Entry 8D49 (electron microscopy, 3.20 A resolution); this record covers chains A and B.

Chain A:
Protein: OrfB_Zn_ribbon domain-containing protein
Source organism: Sulfuricurvum sp. PC08-66
UniProt: A0A0C2W1L1 (A0A0C2W1L1_9PROT); residue numbers follow UniProt; this construct covers 1-1232
Chain sequence (1232 residues; each row starts with the number of its first residue):
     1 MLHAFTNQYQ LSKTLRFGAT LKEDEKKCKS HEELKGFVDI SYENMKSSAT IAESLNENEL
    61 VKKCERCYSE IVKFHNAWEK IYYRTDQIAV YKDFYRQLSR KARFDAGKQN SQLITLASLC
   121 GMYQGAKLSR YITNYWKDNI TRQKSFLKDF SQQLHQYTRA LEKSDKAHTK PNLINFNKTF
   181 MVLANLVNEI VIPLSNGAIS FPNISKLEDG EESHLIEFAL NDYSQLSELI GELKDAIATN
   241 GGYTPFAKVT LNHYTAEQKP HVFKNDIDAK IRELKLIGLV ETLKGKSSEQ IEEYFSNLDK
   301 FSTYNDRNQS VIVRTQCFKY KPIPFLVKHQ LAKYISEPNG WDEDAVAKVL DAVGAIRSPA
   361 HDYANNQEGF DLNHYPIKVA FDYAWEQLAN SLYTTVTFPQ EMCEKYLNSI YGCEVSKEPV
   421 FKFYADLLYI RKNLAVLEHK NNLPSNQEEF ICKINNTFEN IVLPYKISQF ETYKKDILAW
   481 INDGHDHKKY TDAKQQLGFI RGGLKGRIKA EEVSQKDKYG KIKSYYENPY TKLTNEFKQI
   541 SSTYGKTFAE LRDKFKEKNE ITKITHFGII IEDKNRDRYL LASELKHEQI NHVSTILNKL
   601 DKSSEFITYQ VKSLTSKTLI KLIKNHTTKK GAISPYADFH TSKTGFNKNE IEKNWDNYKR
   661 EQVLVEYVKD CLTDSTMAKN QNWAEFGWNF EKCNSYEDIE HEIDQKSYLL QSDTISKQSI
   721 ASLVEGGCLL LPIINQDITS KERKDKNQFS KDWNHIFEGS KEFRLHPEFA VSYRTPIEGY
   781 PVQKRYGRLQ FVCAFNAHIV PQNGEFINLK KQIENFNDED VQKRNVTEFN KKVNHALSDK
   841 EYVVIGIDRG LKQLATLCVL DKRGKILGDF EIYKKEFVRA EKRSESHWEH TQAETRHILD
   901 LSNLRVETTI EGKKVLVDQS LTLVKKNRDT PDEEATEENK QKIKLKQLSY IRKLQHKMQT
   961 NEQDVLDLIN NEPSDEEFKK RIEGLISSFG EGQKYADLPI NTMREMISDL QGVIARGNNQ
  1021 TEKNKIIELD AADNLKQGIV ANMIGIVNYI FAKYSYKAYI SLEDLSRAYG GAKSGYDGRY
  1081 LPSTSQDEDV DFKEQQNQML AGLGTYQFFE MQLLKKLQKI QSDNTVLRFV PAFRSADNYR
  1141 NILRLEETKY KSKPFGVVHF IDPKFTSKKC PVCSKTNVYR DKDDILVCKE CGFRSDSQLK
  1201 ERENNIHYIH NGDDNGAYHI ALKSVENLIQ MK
Not modelled in the structure: 1-4, 482-486, 507-529, 616-705, 1174-1211
Reported in the primary citation:
  - catalytic residues: Asp848, Glu1063, Asp1213
  - mutagenesis - Y465A, Y1080A: decreased catalytic activity on dsDNA
  - mutagenesis - Y465A, Y1080A: unchanged catalytic activity on ssRNA
  - mutagenesis - Y465A, Y1080A: unchanged catalytic activity on ssDNA
  - mutagenesis - Y1069A, F1092A: abolished catalytic activity on ssRNase
  - mutagenesis - Y1069A, F1092A: abolished catalytic activity on dsDNase
  - mutagenesis - Y1069A: unchanged catalytic activity on ssDNase
  - mutagenesis - F1092A: abolished catalytic activity on ssDNase
  - mutagenesis - Y465A: decreased catalytic activity on supercoiled plasmid

Chain B:
Molecule: 26-nt RNA strand
Sequence (26 nucleotides; row label = number of the first residue in the row; note: 10 numbers in that range are skipped by the numbering (no residue carries them; nothing is unmodelled there)):
     4 AUUUCUACUA UUGUAGAUC
    33 UUUUUUU

Interface between chain A and chain B:
Contacting residue pairs - 121 pairs, chain A then chain B:
  Thr14(A) - C22(B)  sugar contact
  Arg16(A) - U6(B)  base contact
  Arg16(A) - C22(B)  hydrogen bond to the base
  Phe17(A) - U6(B)  sugar contact
  Gly18(A) - U6(B)  hydrogen bond to the sugar
  Lys22(A) - A4(B)  hydrogen bond to the phosphate
  Lys22(A) - U5(B)  salt bridge to the phosphate
  Glu25(A) - U15(B)  hydrogen bond to the base
  Lys26(A) - A4(B)  base contact
  Lys26(A) - U15(B)  salt bridge to the phosphate
  Lys27(A) - U15(B)  hydrogen bond to the base
  Lys27(A) - G16(B)  phosphate contact
  Cys28(A) - U15(B)  hydrogen bond to the phosphate
  Cys28(A) - G16(B)  hydrogen bond to the phosphate
  Lys92(A) - U35(B)  salt bridge to the phosphate
  Arg96(A) - U34(B)  salt bridge to the phosphate
  Lys108(A) - U34(B)  hydrogen bond to the base
  Lys108(A) - U35(B)  hydrogen bond to the base
  Gln109(A) - U35(B)  base contact
  Asn110(A) - U35(B)  base contact
  Gln112(A) - U35(B)  hydrogen bond to the phosphate
  Gln112(A) - U36(B)  hydrogen bond to the phosphate
  Lys206(A) - U39(B)  salt bridge to the phosphate
  Tyr243(A) - U7(B)  sugar contact
  Lys319(A) - U37(B)  salt bridge to the phosphate
  Lys378(A) - U37(B)  phosphate contact
  Lys378(A) - U38(B)  salt bridge to the phosphate
  Gln495(A) - U39(B)  hydrogen bond to the sugar
  Gly498(A) - U39(B)  sugar contact
  Phe499(A) - U39(B)  base contact
  Arg501(A) - U39(B)  phosphate contact
  Gly502(A) - U38(B)  hydrogen bond to the sugar
  Gly503(A) - U38(B)  sugar contact
  Tyr530(A) - U37(B)  hydrogen bond to the sugar
  Thr534(A) - U36(B)  base contact
  Thr534(A) - U37(B)  sugar contact
  Phe537(A) - U36(B)  phosphate contact
  Phe537(A) - U37(B)  phosphate contact
  Lys538(A) - U36(B)  sugar contact
  Ser541(A) - U35(B)  phosphate contact
  Ser541(A) - U36(B)  sugar contact
  Ser542(A) - U34(B)  sugar contact
  Ser542(A) - U35(B)  sugar contact
  Gly545(A) - U34(B)  phosphate contact
  Gly545(A) - U35(B)  phosphate contact
  Lys546(A) - U34(B)  sugar contact
  Ala549(A) - U33(B)  sugar contact
  Ala549(A) - U34(B)  sugar contact
  Arg552(A) - U33(B)  hydrogen bond to the phosphate
  Arg552(A) - U34(B)  salt bridge to the phosphate
  Asn735(A) - U6(B)  base contact
  Gln736(A) - A4(B)  sugar contact
  Gln736(A) - U5(B)  sugar contact
  Gln736(A) - U6(B)  hydrogen bond to the phosphate
  Gln736(A) - G16(B)  base contact
  Thr739(A) - G16(B)  phosphate contact
  Ser740(A) - G16(B)  phosphate contact
  Lys741(A) - U15(B)  sugar contact
  Lys741(A) - G16(B)  hydrogen bond to the phosphate
  Lys746(A) - U17(B)  salt bridge to the phosphate
  Lys746(A) - A18(B)  salt bridge to the phosphate
  Asn747(A) - U6(B)  hydrogen bond to the base
  Asn747(A) - A20(B)  base contact
  Asn747(A) - U21(B)  base contact
  Gln748(A) - U21(B)  hydrogen bond to the base
  Phe749(A) - U6(B)  base contact
  Phe749(A) - U21(B)  hydrogen bond to the base
  Arg774(A) - U7(B)  salt bridge to the phosphate
  Gln783(A) - U5(B)  phosphate contact
  Lys784(A) - A4(B)  sugar contact
  Lys784(A) - U5(B)  phosphate contact
  Arg785(A) - U5(B)  salt bridge to the phosphate
  Arg785(A) - U7(B)  phosphate contact
  Arg785(A) - C8(B)  salt bridge to the phosphate
  Tyr786(A) - U7(B)  phosphate contact
  Tyr786(A) - C8(B)  hydrogen bond to the phosphate
  Arg788(A) - U5(B)  salt bridge to the phosphate
  Val792(A) - U6(B)  sugar contact
  Phe877(A) - U12(B)  sugar contact
  Phe877(A) - A13(B)  sugar contact
  Phe877(A) - U14(B)  base contact
  Arg879(A) - U14(B)  salt bridge to the phosphate
  Arg883(A) - U14(B)  salt bridge to the phosphate
  Ser884(A) - U14(B)  hydrogen bond to the sugar
  Ser884(A) - U15(B)  phosphate contact
  Ser886(A) - U14(B)  base contact
  Trp888(A) - C11(B)  sugar contact
  Trp888(A) - U12(B)  sugar contact
  Trp888(A) - U14(B)  hydrogen bond to the base
  Trp888(A) - U17(B)  sugar contact
  Arg905(A) - A10(B)  hydrogen bond to the base
  Arg905(A) - A18(B)  hydrogen bond to the base
  Arg905(A) - G19(B)  sugar contact
  Val906(A) - A18(B)  hydrogen bond to the sugar
  Val906(A) - G19(B)  sugar contact
  Glu907(A) - A18(B)  sugar contact
  Thr908(A) - A18(B)  hydrogen bond to the phosphate
  Thr908(A) - G19(B)  hydrogen bond to the phosphate
  Lys914(A) - G19(B)  salt bridge to the phosphate
  Val924(A) - C11(B)  phosphate contact
  Val924(A) - U12(B)  phosphate contact
  Lys925(A) - U12(B)  hydrogen bond to the phosphate
  Lys925(A) - A13(B)  salt bridge to the phosphate
  Arg928(A) - C11(B)  base contact
  Arg928(A) - U12(B)  hydrogen bond to the base
  Arg928(A) - A13(B)  base contact
  Asp929(A) - A13(B)  hydrogen bond to the sugar
  Pro931(A) - A13(B)  phosphate contact
  Asn939(A) - A10(B)  hydrogen bond to the sugar
  Lys940(A) - A10(B)  phosphate contact
  Lys940(A) - C11(B)  hydrogen bond to the phosphate
  Gln941(A) - U9(B)  hydrogen bond to the sugar
  Lys944(A) - A10(B)  salt bridge to the phosphate
  Gly1038(A) - U9(B)  sugar contact
  Ala1041(A) - G19(B)  sugar contact
  Ala1041(A) - A20(B)  sugar contact
  Gly1045(A) - G19(B)  phosphate contact
  Gly1045(A) - A20(B)  phosphate contact
  Asn1048(A) - A20(B)  phosphate contact
  Lys1116(A) - U21(B)  salt bridge to the phosphate
  Lys1119(A) - C22(B)  salt bridge to the phosphate
Also at the interface, not in a pair above, chain A (91 interface residues in all): Ser12, Lys13, Ser111, Ile174, Phe318, Asp382, Lys505, Ile734, Gln790, Leu923, Thr930, Gln1037, Asn1042, Ile1044

In short:
The interface between chain A and chain B involves 91 residues on one side and 26 on the other, with 34
hydrogen bonds and 21 salt bridges. Polar contacts include Arg16(A)-C22(B), Glu25(A)-U15(B) and
Lys27(A)-U15(B). From the paper: catalytic residues Asp848(A), Glu1063(A) and Asp1213(A); Y465A and Y1080A of
chain A reduce catalytic activity on dsDNA; 4 substitutions were tested in all.
Chain A is OrfB_Zn_ribbon domain-containing protein (Sulfuricurvum sp. PC08-66) and chain B is a 26-nt RNA
strand; the structure, Structure of Cas12a2 binary complex, was determined by electron microscopy, deposited
together with 8D4A and 8D4B.
